PDB entry 5MPH | X-ray diffraction, 2.34 A resolution | chain A

== Chain A ==
Protein: Grainyhead-like protein 1 homolog
From: Homo sapiens
UniProt: Q9NZI5 (GRHL1_HUMAN); residues 248-485 here = UniProt positions 248-485
Sequence (238 residues; numbered 248 to 485; the number before each row is that of its first residue):
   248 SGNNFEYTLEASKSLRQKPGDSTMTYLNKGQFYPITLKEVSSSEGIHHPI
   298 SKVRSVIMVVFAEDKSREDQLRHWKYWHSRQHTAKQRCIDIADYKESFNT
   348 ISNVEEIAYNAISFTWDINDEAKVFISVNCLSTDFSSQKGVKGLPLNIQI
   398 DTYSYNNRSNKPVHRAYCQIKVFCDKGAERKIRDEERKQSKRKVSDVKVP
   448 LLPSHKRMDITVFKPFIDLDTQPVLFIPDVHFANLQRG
Not modelled in the structure: 248, 290-297, 386-387, 437-454, 482-485
Construct notes: conflict V351 (Ile in Q9NZI5); variant I397 (Val in Q9NZI5)
Swiss-Prot annotation at these positions:
  - region (Interaction with DNA): T380 to K389, R427 to R430
  - natural variant: I397 (V397I: this construct carries the variant)
  - mutagenesis: L378 (L378A: Decreases affinity for target DNA), T380 (T380A: Decreases affinity for target DNA), Q385 (Q385A: Decreases affinity for target DNA), C421 (C421A: No effect on affinity for target DNA), R427 (R427A: Loss of activity as transcriptional activator. Strongly decreases affinity for target DNA; R427Q: Loss of activity as transcriptional activator. Nearly abolishes affinity for target DNA ...), K428 (K428A: Decreases affinity for target DNA), R430 (R430A: Decreases affinity for target DNA)
Reported in the primary citation:
  - conformationally variable residues (order/disorder transition): K386 to G387, R427
  - mutagenesis - R427A, R427Q: abolished signaling in response to CLDN4 promoter

== In short ==
UniProt lists 7 mutagenesis sites. The paper reports that R427A and R427Q abolish signaling in response to
CLDN4 promoter; conformational variability at K386 and R427.
Chain A is Grainyhead-like protein 1 homolog (Homo sapiens); the structure, Structural Basis of Gene
Regulation by the Grainyhead Transcription Factor Superfamily, was determined by X-ray diffraction together
with 5MPF, 5MPI and 5MR7 from the same study.
